2IDK - chains A and B of the 4 polymer chains in the assembly; structure by X-ray diffraction, 2.55 A resolution.

Chain A (and B):
Molecule: Glycine N-methyltransferase
Source organism: Rattus norvegicus
Notes: EC 2.1.1.20; chain B of this document is another copy of the same molecule, construct and numbering; everything in this record applies to it too
Reference sequence: P13255 (GNMT_RAT); residue numbers follow UniProt; this construct covers 1-292
Chain sequence (292 residues; row label = number of the first residue in the row):
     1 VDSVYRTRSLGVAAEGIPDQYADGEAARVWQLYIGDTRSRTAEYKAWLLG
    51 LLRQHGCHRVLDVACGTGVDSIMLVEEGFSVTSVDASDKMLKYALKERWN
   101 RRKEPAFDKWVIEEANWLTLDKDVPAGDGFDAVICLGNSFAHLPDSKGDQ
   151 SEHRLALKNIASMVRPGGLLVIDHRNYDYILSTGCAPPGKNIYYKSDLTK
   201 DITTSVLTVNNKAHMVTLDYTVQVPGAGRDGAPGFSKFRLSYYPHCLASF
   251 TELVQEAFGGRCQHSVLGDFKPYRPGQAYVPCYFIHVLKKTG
Disordered / not traced: 1, 197-199, 224-234 (chain B: 228-234)
Residues lining bound ligands:
  - 5-methyl-5,6,7,8-tetrahydrofolic acid (C2F), molecule 1: Tyr5, Arg6, Thr7
  - 5-methyl-5,6,7,8-tetrahydrofolic acid (C2F), molecule 2: Leu207, His214, Met215
From the paper describing this entry:
  - binding site for 5-methyl-5,6,7,8-tetrahydrofolic acid: Ser3, Tyr5, Thr7, Leu207, His214, Met215, Arg239
  - conformationally variable residues (side-chain flip): Tyr5

Chain A / chain B interface:
Contacting residue pairs - 85 pairs, chain A then chain B:
  Arg6(A) - Arg239(B)  hydrogen bond (backbone-side chain)
  Thr7(A) - Arg239(B)
  Thr7(A) - Leu240(B)
  Thr7(A) - Ser241(B)  hydrogen bond (backbone-side chain)
  Arg8(A) - Arg239(B)
  Ser9(A) - Ala26(B)
  Ser9(A) - Phe238(B)
  Ser9(A) - Arg239(B)  hydrogen bond (side chain-backbone)
  Leu10(A) - Tyr21(B)  hydrophobic
  Gly11(A) - Tyr21(B)
  Gly11(A) - Lys89(B)  hydrogen bond (backbone-side chain)
  Val12(A) - Trp30(B)
  Val12(A) - Leu240(B)  hydrophobic
  Ala13(A) - Trp30(B)
  Ala13(A) - Ser87(B)
  Ala13(A) - Lys89(B)
  Ala14(A) - Ser87(B)
  Ala14(A) - His142(B)
  Glu15(A) - Ala64(B)
  Glu15(A) - Gly66(B)
  Glu15(A) - Asp85(B)
  Glu15(A) - Met90(B)
  Glu15(A) - Ser139(B)
  Glu15(A) - His142(B)  salt bridge
  Gly16(A) - Asp85(B)  hydrogen bond (backbone-side chain)
  Gly16(A) - Ala86(B)
  Gly16(A) - Trp117(B)
  Ile17(A) - Ala86(B)
  Ile17(A) - Ser87(B)
  Ile17(A) - His142(B)
  Pro18(A) - Ala86(B)
  Pro18(A) - Asn116(B)
  Asp19(A) - Ser87(B)  hydrogen bond
  Asp19(A) - Asp88(B)  hydrogen bond (side chain-backbone)
  Asp19(A) - Lys89(B)  hydrogen bond (side chain-backbone)
  Tyr21(A) - Leu10(B)  hydrophobic
  Tyr21(A) - Gly11(B)
  Tyr21(A) - Tyr21(B)  hydrophobic
  Ala26(A) - Ser9(B)
  Ala27(A) - Gly11(B)
  Trp30(A) - Val12(B)
  Trp30(A) - Ala13(B)
  Asp85(A) - Glu15(B)
  Asp85(A) - Gly16(B)  hydrogen bond (side chain-backbone)
  Ala86(A) - Gly16(B)
  Ala86(A) - Ile17(B)
  Ala86(A) - Pro18(B)
  Ser87(A) - Ala13(B)
  Ser87(A) - Ile17(B)
  Ser87(A) - Asp19(B)  hydrogen bond
  Asp88(A) - Asp19(B)  hydrogen bond (backbone-side chain)
  Asp88(A) - Lys92(B)  salt bridge
  Lys89(A) - Gly11(B)
  Lys89(A) - Asp19(B)  hydrogen bond (backbone-side chain)
  Met90(A) - Glu15(B)
  Lys92(A) - Asp88(B)
  Lys92(A) - Glu114(B)
  Lys96(A) - Glu114(B)  salt bridge
  Arg98(A) - Trp99(B)
  Trp99(A) - Arg98(B)
  Trp99(A) - Trp99(B)  hydrophobic
  Trp99(A) - Phe107(B)
  Trp99(A) - Asp108(B)
  Arg102(A) - Asp108(B)  salt bridge
  Lys103(A) - Asp108(B)  salt bridge
  Phe107(A) - Trp99(B)
  Asp108(A) - Arg102(B)  salt bridge
  Asp108(A) - Lys103(B)  salt bridge
  Asn116(A) - Pro18(B)
  Trp117(A) - Gly16(B)
  Ser139(A) - Glu15(B)
  His142(A) - Ala14(B)
  His142(A) - Glu15(B)  hydrogen bond (side chain-backbone)
  His142(A) - Ile17(B)
  Ser205(A) - Tyr5(B)
  Met215(A) - Tyr5(B)  hydrophobic
  Thr217(A) - Tyr5(B)  hydrogen bond
  Phe238(A) - Ser9(B)
  Arg239(A) - Tyr5(B)  hydrogen bond
  Arg239(A) - Arg6(B)  hydrogen bond (side chain-backbone)
  Arg239(A) - Arg8(B)
  Arg239(A) - Ser9(B)  hydrogen bond (backbone-side chain)
  Leu240(A) - Thr7(B)
  Leu240(A) - Ala14(B)  hydrophobic
  Ser241(A) - Thr7(B)  hydrogen bond (side chain-backbone)
Other interface residues (no listed pair), chain A (49 interface residues in all): Tyr5, Ala64, Gly66, Trp110, Leu143, Pro144
Other interface residues (no listed pair), chain B (47 interface residues in all): Ala27, Trp110, Leu143, Met215, Thr217

Summary:
49 residues of chain A face 47 of chain B across their interface, with 18 hydrogen bonds and 7 salt bridges.
Polar contacts include Glu15(A)-His142(B), Asp88(A)-Lys92(B) and Lys96(A)-Glu114(B). Ligands of chain A:
5-methyl-5,6,7,8-tetrahydrofolic acid. The paper reports a binding site for 5-methyl-5,6,7,8-tetrahydrofolic
acid at Ser3(A), Tyr5(A) and Thr7(A) among others; conformational variability at Tyr5(A).
Both chains are Glycine N-methyltransferase (Rattus norvegicus). Entry 2IDK (Crystal Structure of Rat Glycine
N-Methyltransferase Complexed With Folate) was determined by X-ray diffraction (same publication as 2IDJ).
